5H9F - chains H and N of the 14 polymer chains in the assembly; structure by X-ray diffraction, 2.45 A resolution.

# Chain H
Molecule: CRISPR system Cascade subunit CasC
From: Escherichia coli (strain K12)
Reference sequence: Q46899 (CASC_ECOLI); numbering as in UniProt (aligned over 1-363)
Chain sequence (363 residues; numbered 1 to 363; the number before each row is that of its first residue):
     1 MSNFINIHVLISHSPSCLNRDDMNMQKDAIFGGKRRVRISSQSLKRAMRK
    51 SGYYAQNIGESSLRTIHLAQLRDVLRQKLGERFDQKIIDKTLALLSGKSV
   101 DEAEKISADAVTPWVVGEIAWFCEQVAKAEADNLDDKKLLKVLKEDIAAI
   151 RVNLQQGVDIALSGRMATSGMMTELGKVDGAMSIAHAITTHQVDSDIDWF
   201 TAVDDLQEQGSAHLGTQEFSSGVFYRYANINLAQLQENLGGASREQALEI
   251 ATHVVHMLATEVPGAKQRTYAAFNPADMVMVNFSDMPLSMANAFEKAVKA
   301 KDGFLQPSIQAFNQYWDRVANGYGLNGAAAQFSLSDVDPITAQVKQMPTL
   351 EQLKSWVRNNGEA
Disordered / not traced: 1, 336-343, 362-363

# Chain N
Molecule: DNA (50-MER) Target
Sequence (50 nucleotides; row label = number of the first residue in the row):
     1 CTGTTGGCAAGCCAGGATCTGAACAATACCGTCATCGAGCACTGCACAGA

# How chain H and chain N interact
Residue-residue contacts (16):
  Asp-109(H) / DA28(N)  sugar contact
  Asp-109(H) / DC29(N)  sugar contact
  Ala-110(H) / DA28(N)  base contact
  Ala-110(H) / DC29(N)  base contact
  Thr-168(H) / DC29(N)  sugar contact
  Thr-168(H) / DC30(N)  sugar contact
  Gln-209(H) / DT18(N)  hydrogen bond to the base
  Gln-209(H) / DC19(N)  hydrogen bond to the base
  Gly-210(H) / DC19(N)  base contact
  Gly-210(H) / DT20(N)  base contact
  Ser-211(H) / DT20(N)  hydrogen bond to the base
  Ala-212(H) / DG21(N)  sugar contact
  His-213(H) / DG21(N)  hydrogen bond to the phosphate
  His-213(H) / DA22(N)  stacking on the base
  Leu-214(H) / DT20(N)  base contact
  Leu-214(H) / DG21(N)  hydrogen bond to the sugar
Also at the interface, not in a pair above, chain H (11 interface residues in all): Phe-200, Gln-207

# Summary
Chain H and chain N form an interface of 11 and 8 residues respectively; the contacts include 5 hydrogen bonds
and 1 aromatic stacking contact. Among the polar pairs are Gln-209(H)/DT18(N), Gln-209(H)/DC19(N) and
Ser-211(H)/DT20(N).
Here chain H is CRISPR system Cascade subunit CasC (Escherichia coli (strain K12)) and chain N is DNA (50-MER)
Target. Entry 5H9F (Crystal structure of E. coli Cascade bound to a PAM-containing dsDNA target at 2.45
angstrom resolution) was determined by X-ray diffraction together with 5H9E from the same study.
